PDB entry 8WC5 | electron microscopy, 3.30 A resolution | chains A and B of the 5 polymer chains in the assembly

# Chain A
Name: Guanine nucleotide-binding protein G(s) subunit alpha isoforms short
Source organism: Homo sapiens
Amino-acid sequence (362 residues; numbered 0 to 361; the number before each row is that of its first residue; numbering starts at 0):
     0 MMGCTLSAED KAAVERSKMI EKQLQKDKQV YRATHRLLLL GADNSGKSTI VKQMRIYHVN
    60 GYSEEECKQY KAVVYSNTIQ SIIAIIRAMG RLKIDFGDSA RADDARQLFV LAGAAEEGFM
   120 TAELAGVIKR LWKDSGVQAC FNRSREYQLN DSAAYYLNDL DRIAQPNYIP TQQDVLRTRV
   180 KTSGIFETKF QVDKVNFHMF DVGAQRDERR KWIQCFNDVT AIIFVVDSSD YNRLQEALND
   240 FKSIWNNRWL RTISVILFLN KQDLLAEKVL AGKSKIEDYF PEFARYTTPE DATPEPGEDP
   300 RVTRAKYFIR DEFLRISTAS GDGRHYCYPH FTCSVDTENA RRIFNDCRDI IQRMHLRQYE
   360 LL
Disordered / not traced: 0-3, 51-179, 272, 289

# Chain B
Name: Guanine nucleotide-binding protein G(I)/G(S)/G(T) subunit beta-1
Source organism: Homo sapiens
UniProt: P62873 (GBB1_HUMAN); residues 2-340 here = UniProt positions 2-340
Amino-acid sequence (345 residues; each row starts with the number of its first residue; numbers below 1 keep their minus sign (Met-4 is residue -4)):
    -4 MGSLLQSELD QLRQEAEQLK NQIRDARKAC ADATLSQITN NIDPVGRIQM RTRRTLRGHL
    56 AKIYAMHWGT DSRLLVSASQ DGKLIIWDSY TTNKVHAIPL RSSWVMTCAY APSGNYVACG
   116 GLDNICSIYN LKTREGNVRV SRELAGHTGY LSCCRFLDDN QIVTSSGDTT CALWDIETGQ
   176 QTTTFTGHTG DVMSLSLAPD TRLFVSGACD ASAKLWDVRE GMCRQTFTGH ESDINAICFF
   236 PNGNAFATGS DDATCRLFDL RADQELMTYS HDNIICGITS VSFSKSGRLL LAGYDDFNCN
   296 VWDALKADRA GVLAGHDNRV SCLGVTDDGM AVATGSWDSF LKIWN
Disordered / not traced: -4 to 3
Construct notes: initiating methionine (-4); expression tag (-3 to 1)

# How chain A and chain B interact
Pairs across the interface (44):
  Val13(A) with Asn88(B)
  Arg15(A) with Val90(B), hydrogen bond (side chain-backbone); His91(B)
  Ser16(A) with Asn88(B); Lys89(B), hydrogen bond (side chain-backbone)
  Ile19(A) with Lys89(B)
  Glu20(A) with Lys89(B), salt bridge
  Leu23(A) with Gly53(B)
  Asp26(A) with Leu55(B); Lys78(B), salt bridge
  Lys27(A) with Leu55(B)
  Tyr30(A) with Leu55(B), hydrophobic; Ala56(B)
  Thr181(A) with Asn119(B), hydrogen bond (backbone-side chain); His142(B)
  Ser182(A) with Asn119(B)
  Gly183(A) with Leu117(B); Asp118(B); Asn119(B)
  Ile184(A) with Leu117(B)
  Phe199(A) with Trp99(B), hydrophobic
  Ala203(A) with Asn119(B), hydrogen bond (backbone-side chain); Thr143(B)
  Gln204(A) with Asn119(B); Gly144(B); Tyr145(B)
  Arg205(A) with Gly162(B); Asp163(B); Thr164(B); Asp186(B), salt bridge
  Arg209(A) with Cys204(B); Asp228(B), salt bridge
  Lys210(A) with Met188(B); Cys204(B); Asp228(B), salt bridge; Asp246(B), salt bridge
  Trp211(A) with Leu117(B), hydrophobic; Tyr145(B)
  Gln213(A) with Arg314(B)
  Cys214(A) with Tyr59(B); Trp99(B)
  Phe215(A) with Trp99(B), hydrophobic
  Asn216(A) with Lys57(B)
  Trp248(A) with Arg314(B)
Also at the interface, not in a pair above, chain A (26 interface residues in all): Ala12
Also at the interface, not in a pair above, chain B (33 interface residues in all): Ile80, Ala92, Ser97, Thr184, Asn230, Trp332

# Summary
26 residues of chain A and 33 residues of chain B are in contact; the contacts include 4 hydrogen bonds and 6
salt bridges. Among the polar pairs are Glu20(A)-Lys89(B), Asp26(A)-Lys78(B) and Arg205(A)-Asp186(B).
Chain A is Guanine nucleotide-binding protein G(s) subunit alpha isoforms short and chain B is Guanine
nucleotide-binding protein G(I)/G(S)/G(T) subunit beta-1, both from Homo sapiens; the structure, Cryo-EM
structure of the TMA-bound mTAAR1-Gs complex, was determined by electron microscopy together with 8WC3, 8WC4,
8WC6, 8WC7, 8WC8, 8WC9, 8WCA and 8WCB from the same study.
